PDB entry 6T9K | electron microscopy, 3.30 A resolution | chains E and K of the 11 polymer chains in the assembly

== Chain E ==
Molecule: Transcription initiation factor TFIID subunit 6
From: Saccharomyces cerevisiae (strain ATCC 204508 / S288c)
Reference sequence: P53040 (TAF6_YEAST); numbering as in UniProt (aligned over 1-516)
Chain sequence (516 residues; row label = number of the first residue in the row):
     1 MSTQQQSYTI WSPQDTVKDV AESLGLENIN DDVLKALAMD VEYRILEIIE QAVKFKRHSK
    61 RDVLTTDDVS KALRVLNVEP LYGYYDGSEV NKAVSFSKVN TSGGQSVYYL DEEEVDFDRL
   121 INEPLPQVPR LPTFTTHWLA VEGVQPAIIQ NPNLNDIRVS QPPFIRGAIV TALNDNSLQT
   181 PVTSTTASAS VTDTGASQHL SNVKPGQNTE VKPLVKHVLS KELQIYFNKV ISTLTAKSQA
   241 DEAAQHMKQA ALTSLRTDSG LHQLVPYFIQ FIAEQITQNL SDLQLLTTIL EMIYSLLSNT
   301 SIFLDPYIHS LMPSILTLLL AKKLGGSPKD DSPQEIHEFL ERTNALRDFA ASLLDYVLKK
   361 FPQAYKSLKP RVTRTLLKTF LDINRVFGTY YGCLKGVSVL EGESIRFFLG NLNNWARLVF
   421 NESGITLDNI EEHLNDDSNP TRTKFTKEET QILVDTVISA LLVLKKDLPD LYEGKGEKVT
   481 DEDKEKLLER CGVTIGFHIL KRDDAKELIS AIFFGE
Disordered / not traced: 1-7, 177-187, 235-242, 435-442, 468-516

== Chain K ==
Molecule: Transcriptional activator SPT7
From: Saccharomyces cerevisiae (strain ATCC 204508 / S288c)
Reference sequence: P35177 (SPT7_YEAST); residue numbers follow UniProt; this construct covers 1-1332
Chain sequence (1332 residues; row label = number of the first residue in the row):
     1 MTERIPIKNY QRTNAKALLK LTEKLFNKNF FDLYLTSQQL VVLEYLLSIS SEEDKLKAWD
    61 YFLKGNIALN VEKSFPLTQE EEHHGAVSPA VDTRSDDVSS QTIKDNNNTN TNTSISNENH
   121 VENEIEDKGD NAIANEDNFV NNDESDNVEE DLFKLDLEDL KQQISGTRFI GNLSLKIRYV
   181 LWQCAIDYIY CDRNEFGDEN DTEYTLLDVE EKEEEEIGKN EKPQNKEGIS KFAEDEDYDD
   241 EDENYDEDST DVKNVDDPPK NLDSISSSNI EIDDERRLVL NISISKETLS KLKTNNVEEI
   301 MGNWNKIYHS FEYDKETMIK RLKLEESDKM IEKGKKKRSR SDLEAATDEQ DRENTNDEPD
   361 TNQKLPTPEG STFSDTGNKR PKQSNLDLTV NLGIENLSLK HLLSSIQQKK SQLGISDYEL
   421 KHLIMDVRKN RSKWTSDERI GQEELYEACE KVVLELRNYT EHSTPFLNKV SKREAPNYHQ
   481 IIKKSMDLNT VLKKLKSFQY DSKQEFVDDI MLIWKNCLTY NSDPSHFLRG HAIAMQKKSL
   541 QLIRMIPNIT IRNRADLEKE IEDMEKDKDY ELDEEEEVAG SGRKGLNMGA HMLAKENGKV
   601 SEKDSSKTVK DEAPTNDDKL TSVIPEGEKE KDKTASSTVT VHENVNKNEI KENGKNEEQD
   661 MVEESSKTED SSKDADAAKK DTEDGLQDKT AENKEAGENN EEEEDDDDED EDEDMVDSQS
   721 YLLEKDDDRD DLEISVWKTV TAKVRAEICL KRTEYFKNGK LNSDSEAFLK NPQRMKRFDQ
   781 LFLEYKEQKA LESYRQKIEQ NSIMKNGFGT VLKQEDDDQL QFHNDHSLNG NEAFEKQPND
   841 IELDDTRFLQ EYDISNAIPD IVYEGVNTKT LDKMEDASVD RMLQNGINKQ SRFLANKDLG
   901 LTPKMNQNIT LIQQIRHICH KISLIRMLQS PLSAQNSRSN PNAFLNNHIY NYTIIDDSLD
   961 IDPVSQLPTH DYKNNRELIW KFMHKNISKV AMANGFETAH PSAINMLTEI AGDYLSNLIK
  1021 TLKLHHETNS LNRGTNVEML QTTLLENGIN RPDDLFSYVE SEFGKKTKKL QDIKQKLESF
  1081 LRALLRPTLQ ELSERNFEDE SQSFFTGDFA SELTGEDFFG FRELGLEKEF GVLSSSVPLQ
  1141 LLTTQFQTVD GETKVQAKKI QPEESDSIVY KKITKGMLDA GSFWNTLLPL LQKDYERSKA
  1201 YIAKQSKSSA NDKTSMTSTE DNSFALLEED QFVSKKTATK ARLPPTGKIS TTYKKKPIAS
  1261 AFILPEEDLE NDVKADPTTT VNAKVGAEND GDSSLFLRTP QPLDPLDMDD AFDDTNMGSN
  1321 SSFSLSLPRL NQ
Disordered / not traced: 1-151, 188-727, 755-848, 931-951, 1086-1332
Curated features (UniProtKB/Swiss-Prot):
  - modified residue: Thr78 (Phosphothreonine), Ser88 (Phosphoserine), Ser1293 (Phosphoserine)
  - mutagenesis: Leu843 to Gln1332 (In spt7-223; removes the C-terminal histone fold, leading to the same phenotype as a deletion mutation), Gly1120 to Gln1332 (In spt7-217; mimiks the processed form of SPT7. Leads to a shifted profile with the predominant form of the SPT module now abundant in SALSA/SLIK, and a significantly reduced amount of SAGA)

== Interface between chain E and chain K ==
Residue-residue contacts - 136 pairs, chain E then chain K:
  Asp67(E) - Arg976(K)  salt bridge
  Arg74(E) - Lys1020(K)
  Tyr82(E) - Met1006(K)
  Tyr82(E) - Glu1009(K)
  Tyr82(E) - Ile1010(K)  hydrophobic
  Tyr82(E) - Asp1013(K)  hydrogen bond
  Gly83(E) - Met1006(K)
  Gly83(E) - Glu1009(K)  hydrogen bond (backbone-side chain)
  Tyr84(E) - Glu1009(K)
  Tyr85(E) - Arg976(K)
  Tyr85(E) - Glu977(K)
  Tyr85(E) - Trp980(K)
  Asp86(E) - Trp980(K)
  Asp86(E) - Asn1005(K)
  Gly87(E) - Trp980(K)
  Ser88(E) - Glu977(K)
  Glu89(E) - Arg976(K)  salt bridge
  Glu89(E) - Glu977(K)
  Glu112(E) - His1000(K)  salt bridge
  Glu112(E) - Pro1001(K)
  Glu112(E) - Ser1002(K)  hydrogen bond (side chain-backbone)
  Glu113(E) - Pro1001(K)
  Glu114(E) - Thr998(K)
  Glu114(E) - Ala999(K)
  Val115(E) - Thr998(K)
  Val115(E) - Ala999(K)  hydrogen bond (backbone-backbone)
  Asp116(E) - Glu997(K)
  Phe117(E) - Ala991(K)
  Phe117(E) - Met992(K)  hydrophobic
  Phe117(E) - Phe996(K)  hydrophobic
  Phe117(E) - Glu997(K)
  Phe117(E) - Ala999(K)  hydrophobic
  Phe117(E) - Ile1004(K)  hydrophobic
  Asp118(E) - Gln913(K)  hydrogen bond
  Asp118(E) - Thr953(K)
  Leu120(E) - Lys981(K)
  Leu120(E) - Lys985(K)
  Ile121(E) - Ile955(K)  hydrophobic
  Ile121(E) - Asp956(K)
  Ile121(E) - Lys985(K)
  Ile121(E) - Ser988(K)
  Ile121(E) - Lys989(K)
  Ile121(E) - Met992(K)  hydrophobic
  Asn122(E) - Thr953(K)
  Asn122(E) - Ile954(K)  hydrogen bond (side chain-backbone)
  Asn122(E) - Ile955(K)
  Asn122(E) - Asp956(K)  hydrogen bond (side chain-backbone)
  Asn122(E) - Leu959(K)
  Glu123(E) - Leu959(K)
  Glu123(E) - Lys981(K)
  Pro124(E) - Leu959(K)
  Leu125(E) - Leu959(K)
  Leu125(E) - Asp960(K)
  Leu125(E) - Ile961(K)
  Leu125(E) - Leu978(K)  hydrophobic
  Leu125(E) - Phe982(K)  hydrophobic
  Pro126(E) - Ile961(K)
  Pro126(E) - Lys981(K)
  Gln127(E) - Asp962(K)  hydrogen bond
  Gln127(E) - Ser965(K)
  Val128(E) - Ser965(K)
  Val128(E) - His970(K)  hydrogen bond (backbone-side chain)
  Val128(E) - Asp971(K)
  Val128(E) - Asn975(K)
  Pro129(E) - His970(K)  hydrogen bond (backbone-side chain)
  Pro129(E) - Asp971(K)
  Arg130(E) - Leu871(K)
  Arg130(E) - Met874(K)
  Arg130(E) - Thr969(K)
  Arg130(E) - His970(K)  hydrogen bond (backbone-side chain)
  Arg130(E) - Asp971(K)
  Leu131(E) - Pro968(K)
  Leu131(E) - Thr969(K)  hydrogen bond (backbone-backbone)
  Leu131(E) - His970(K)
  Leu131(E) - Asp971(K)
  Phe134(E) - Gly865(K)
  Thr135(E) - Gly865(K)
  Thr135(E) - Val866(K)
  Thr136(E) - Ile861(K)
  Thr136(E) - Tyr863(K)
  Thr136(E) - Glu864(K)
  Trp138(E) - Pro859(K)  hydrophobic
  Trp138(E) - Asp860(K)
  Trp138(E) - Ile861(K)
  Val141(E) - Ala857(K)
  Val141(E) - Ile858(K)  hydrophobic
  Val141(E) - Pro859(K)
  Ser201(E) - Leu849(K)
  Gly206(E) - Ile858(K)
  Gln207(E) - Ile858(K)
  Asn208(E) - Asn856(K)
  Glu210(E) - Asn856(K)  hydrogen bond (backbone-side chain)
  Val211(E) - Ser855(K)
  Val211(E) - Asn856(K)  hydrogen bond (backbone-side chain)
  Pro213(E) - Ser855(K)
  Pro266(E) - Ile854(K)
  Gln270(E) - Arg752(K)
  Gln270(E) - Ile854(K)
  Phe271(E) - Arg752(K)
  Phe271(E) - Glu754(K)
  Ala273(E) - Arg752(K)
  Glu274(E) - Arg752(K)
  Thr277(E) - Arg752(K)
  Asp305(E) - Pro859(K)
  Asp305(E) - Asp860(K)
  Pro306(E) - Ala857(K)
  Pro306(E) - Pro859(K)
  Tyr307(E) - Ile854(K)
  His309(E) - Glu851(K)
  Ser310(E) - Ile854(K)
  Pro313(E) - Glu851(K)
  Gln363(E) - Asp860(K)
  Gln363(E) - Ile861(K)
  Gln363(E) - Val862(K)
  Ser367(E) - Asp860(K)
  Thr373(E) - Ile186(K)
  Arg374(E) - Gln183(K)
  Arg374(E) - Ile186(K)
  Leu377(E) - Tyr179(K)
  Lys378(E) - Tyr179(K)
  Leu381(E) - Leu175(K)  hydrophobic
  Leu381(E) - Lys176(K)  hydrogen bond (backbone-side chain)
  Asp382(E) - Leu175(K)
  Asp382(E) - Lys176(K)
  Ile383(E) - Arg168(K)
  Ile383(E) - Asn172(K)
  Asn384(E) - Asn172(K)
  Asn384(E) - Asp728(K)
  Arg385(E) - Asp728(K)  salt bridge
  Phe407(E) - Trp182(K)  hydrogen bond (backbone-side chain)
  Phe407(E) - Ala185(K)
  Phe407(E) - Ile186(K)  hydrophobic
  Gly410(E) - Arg178(K)  hydrogen bond (backbone-side chain)
  Asn411(E) - Arg178(K)
  Asn414(E) - Arg178(K)
  Leu418(E) - Gly171(K)
Also at the interface, not in a pair above, chain E (80 interface residues in all): Thr133, Pro146, Gln198, Pro205, Thr209, Leu214, Ile269, Phe303, Lys322, Arg371, Trp415
Also at the interface, not in a pair above, chain K (80 interface residues in all): Asp731, Ile734, Lys751, Thr753, Tyr852, Asn867, Tyr952, Tyr972, His984

== Summary ==
The chain E/chain K interface involves 80 residues from each chain, with 17 hydrogen bonds and 4 salt bridges.
Polar contacts include Asp67(E)-Arg976(K), Glu89(E)-Arg976(K) and Glu112(E)-His1000(K). UniProt lists 3
mutagenesis sites on chain K.
Here chain E is Transcription initiation factor TFIID subunit 6 and chain K is Transcriptional activator SPT7,
both from Saccharomyces cerevisiae (strain ATCC 204508 / S288c). Entry 6T9K (SAGA Core module) was determined
by electron microscopy together with 6T9I and 6T9J from the same study.
